5KMT - chain A; structure by X-ray diffraction, 1.70 A resolution.

# Chain A
Molecule: Beta-lactamase
From: Escherichia coli
Notes: EC 3.5.2.6
UniProt: Q9L5C8 (Q9L5C8_ECOLX); residues 1-288 here correspond to UniProt positions 4-291 (UniProt number = residue number + 3)
Chain sequence (290 residues; row label = number of the first residue in the row; numbers below 1 keep their minus sign (Met-1 is residue -1)):
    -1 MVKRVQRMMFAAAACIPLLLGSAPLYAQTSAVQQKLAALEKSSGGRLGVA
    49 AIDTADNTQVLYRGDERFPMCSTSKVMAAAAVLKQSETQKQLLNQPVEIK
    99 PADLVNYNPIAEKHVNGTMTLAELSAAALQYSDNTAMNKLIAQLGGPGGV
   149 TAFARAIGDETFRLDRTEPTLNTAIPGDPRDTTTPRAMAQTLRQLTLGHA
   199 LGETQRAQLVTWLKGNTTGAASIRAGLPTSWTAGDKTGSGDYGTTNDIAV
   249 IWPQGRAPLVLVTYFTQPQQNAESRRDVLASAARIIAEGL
Disordered / not traced: -1 to 26, 288
Construct notes: initiating methionine (-1); expression tag (0); engineered mutation Ala49 (Leu52 in Q9L5C8)
Bound ions: K+ site 1: Ser70, Ser130, Asn132 (together with phosphate ion); K+ site 2: Leu127, Asn214, Thr216

# In short
The K+ site 1 is built by Ser70, Ser130 and Asn132. Leu127, Asn214 and Thr216 form the K+ site 2.
Chain A is Beta-lactamase (Escherichia coli); the structure, CTX-M9 mutant L48A, was determined by X-ray
diffraction, deposited together with 5KMU.
